Entry 6RZO (X-ray diffraction, 1.63 A resolution); this record covers chains A and B.

Chain A:
Protein: Ferulic acid esterase
Source organism: uncultured bacterium
Notes: EC 3.1.1.73
Sequence (344 residues; numbered 0 to 343; the number before each row is that of its first residue; numbering starts at 0):
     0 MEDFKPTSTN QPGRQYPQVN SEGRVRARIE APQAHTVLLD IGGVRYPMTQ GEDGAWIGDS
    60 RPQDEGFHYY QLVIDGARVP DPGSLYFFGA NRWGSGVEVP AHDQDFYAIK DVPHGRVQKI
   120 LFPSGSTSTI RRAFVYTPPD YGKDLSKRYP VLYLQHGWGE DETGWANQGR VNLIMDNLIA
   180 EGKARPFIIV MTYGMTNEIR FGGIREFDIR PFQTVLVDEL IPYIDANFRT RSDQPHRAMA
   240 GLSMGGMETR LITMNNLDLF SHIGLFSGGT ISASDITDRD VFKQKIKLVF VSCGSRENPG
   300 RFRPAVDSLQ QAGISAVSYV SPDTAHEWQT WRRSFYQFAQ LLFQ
From the paper describing this entry:
  - catalytic residues: S242, E296, H325
  - contacts within the chain: N90-G158, D102-F105, D104-K109, K109-V111, D63-R295
  - conformationally variable residues (loop rearrangement): I198 to D207 (from molecular simulation)

Chain B:
Protein: Ferulic acid esterase
Source organism: uncultured bacterium
Notes: EC 3.1.1.73
Sequence (345 residues; numbered 0 to 344; the number before each row is that of its first residue; numbering starts at 0):
     0 MEDFKPTSTN QPGRQYPQVN SEGRVRARIE APQAHTVLLD IGGVRYPMTQ GEDGAWIGDS
    60 RPQDEGFHYY QLVIDGARVP DPGSLYFFGA NRWGSGVEVP AHDQDFYAIK DVPHGRVQKI
   120 LFPSGSTSTI RRAFVYTPPD YGKDLSKRYP VLYLQHGWGE DETGWANQGR VNLIMDNLIA
   180 EGKARPFIIV MTYGMTNEIR FGGIREFDIR PFQTVLVDEL IPYIDANFRT RSDQPHRAMA
   240 GLSMGGMETR LITMNNLDLF SHIGLFSGGT ISASDITDRD VFKQKIKLVF VSCGSRENPG
   300 RFRPAVDSLQ QAGISAVSYV SPDTAHEWQT WRRSFYQFAQ LLFQL
Not modelled in the structure: 198-203
From the paper describing this entry:
  - conformationally variable residues (order/disorder transition): I198 to I203

Chain A / chain B interface:
Pairs across the interface (64):
  Q10(A) with R91(B); W92(B), hydrogen bond (side chain-backbone)
  E29(A) with A76(B)
  A30(A) with D74(B); A76(B), hydrophobic
  P31(A) with D74(B); G75(B)
  Q32(A) with H34(B), hydrogen bond (backbone-side chain); D74(B), hydrogen bond (backbone-backbone); G75(B)
  A33(A) with D74(B), hydrogen bond (backbone-backbone)
  H34(A) with Q32(B), hydrogen bond (side chain-backbone)
  I73(A) with A76(B), hydrophobic; V78(B), hydrophobic
  D74(A) with A30(B); P31(B); Q32(B), hydrogen bond (backbone-backbone); A33(B), hydrogen bond (backbone-backbone); D74(B)
  G75(A) with P31(B); Q32(B)
  A76(A) with E29(B); A30(B), hydrophobic; I73(B), hydrophobic
  R77(A) with P81(B)
  V78(A) with I73(B), hydrophobic; V78(B), hydrophobic; P81(B), hydrophobic
  P79(A) with Y85(B)
  P81(A) with R77(B)
  L84(A) with W92(B)
  Y85(A) with P79(B); Y85(B), hydrophobic; W92(B)
  F87(A) with P11(B)
  R91(A) with Q10(B)
  W92(A) with Q10(B), hydrogen bond (backbone-side chain); L84(B); Y85(B)
  I108(A) with I129(B), hydrophobic
  D110(A) with I129(B)
  H113(A) with L120(B); I129(B)
  R115(A) with Q117(B), hydrogen bond; K118(B); N226(B), hydrogen bond (side chain-backbone); F227(B)
  V116(A) with V116(B); Q117(B); K118(B), hydrogen bond (backbone-backbone)
  Q117(A) with R115(B), hydrogen bond; V116(B); Q117(B), hydrogen bond
  K118(A) with R115(B); V116(B), hydrogen bond (backbone-backbone); N171(B)
  I119(A) with R115(B)
  I129(A) with I108(B), hydrophobic; K109(B)
  K142(A) with N226(B)
  N171(A) with K118(B)
  L172(A) with L120(B), hydrophobic
  N226(A) with R115(B), hydrogen bond (backbone-side chain)
  F227(A) with R115(B)
Other interface residues (no listed pair), chain A (41 interface residues in all): P11, I28, G93, K109, G114, L120, L144
Other interface residues (no listed pair), chain B (41 interface residues in all): I28, F87, G93, D110, H113, G114, I119, P122, L144, L172

In short:
The chain A/chain B interface involves 41 residues from each chain; the contacts include 15 hydrogen bonds.
Polar contacts include Q10(A)-W92(B), Q32(A)-H34(B) and H34(A)-Q32(B). The paper reports catalytic residues
S242(A), E296(A) and H325(A); conformational variability at I198(A) and I198(B).
Chain A is Ferulic acid esterase and chain B is Ferulic acid esterase, both from uncultured bacterium; the
structure, Crystal structure of the N-terminal carbohydrate binding module family 48 and ferulic acid esterase
from the ..., was determined by X-ray diffraction, deposited together with 6RZN.
